6WHX - chains C and D of the 4 polymer chains in the assembly; structure by electron microscopy, 4.09 A resolution (low resolution: residue-level contacts below are approximate; hydrogen-bond / salt-bridge calls are withheld).

== Chain C ==
Protein: Ionotropic glutamate receptor , NMDA receptor GluN1b
Organism: Rattus norvegicus
Chain sequence (959 residues; each row starts with the number of its first residue):
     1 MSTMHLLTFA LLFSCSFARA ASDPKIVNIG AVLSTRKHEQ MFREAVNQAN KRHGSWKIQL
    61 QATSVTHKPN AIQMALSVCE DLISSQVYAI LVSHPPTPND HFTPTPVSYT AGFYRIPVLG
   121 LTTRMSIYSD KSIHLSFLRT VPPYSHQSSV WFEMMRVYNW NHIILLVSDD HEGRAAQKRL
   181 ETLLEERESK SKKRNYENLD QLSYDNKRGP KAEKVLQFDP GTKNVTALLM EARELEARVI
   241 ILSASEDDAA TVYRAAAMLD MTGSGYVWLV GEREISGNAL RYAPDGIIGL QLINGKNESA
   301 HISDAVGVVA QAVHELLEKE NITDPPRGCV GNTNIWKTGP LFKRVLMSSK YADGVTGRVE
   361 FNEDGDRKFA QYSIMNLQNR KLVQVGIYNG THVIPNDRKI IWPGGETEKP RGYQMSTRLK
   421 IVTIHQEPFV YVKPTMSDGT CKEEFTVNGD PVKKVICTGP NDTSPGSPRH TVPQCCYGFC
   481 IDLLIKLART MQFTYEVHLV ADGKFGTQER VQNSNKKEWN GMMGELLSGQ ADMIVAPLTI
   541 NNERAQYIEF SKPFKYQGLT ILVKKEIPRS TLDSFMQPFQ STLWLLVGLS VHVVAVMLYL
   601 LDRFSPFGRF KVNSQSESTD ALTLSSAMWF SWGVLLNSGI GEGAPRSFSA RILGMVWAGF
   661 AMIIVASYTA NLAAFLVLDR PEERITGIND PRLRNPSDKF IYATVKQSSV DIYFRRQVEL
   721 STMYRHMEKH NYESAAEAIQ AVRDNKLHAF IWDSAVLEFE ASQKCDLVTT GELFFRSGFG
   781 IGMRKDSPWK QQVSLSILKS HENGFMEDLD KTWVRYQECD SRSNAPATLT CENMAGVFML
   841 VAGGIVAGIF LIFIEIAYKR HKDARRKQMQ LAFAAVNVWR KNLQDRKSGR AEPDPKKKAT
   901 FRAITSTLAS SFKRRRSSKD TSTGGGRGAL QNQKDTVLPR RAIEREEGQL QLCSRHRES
Disordered / not traced: 1-24, 53-57, 95-102, 191-203, 606-622, 863-959
Disulfide bonds: Cys79-Cys329, Cys441-Cys475, Cys457-Cys476
Glycans and other covalent adducts: N-acetylglucosamine (NAG) linked to Asn389

== Chain D ==
Protein: Ionotropic glutamate receptor , NMDA receptor GluN2B
Organism: Rattus norvegicus
Chain sequence (883 residues; row label = number of the first residue in the row; numbers below 1 keep their minus sign (Met-30 is residue -30)):
   -30 MGTMRLFLLA VLFLFSFARA TGWSHPQFEK GGGSGGGSGG SAWSHPQFEK GALVPRGRSQ
    30 KSPPSIGIAV ILVGTSDEVA IKDAHEKDDF HHLSVVPRVE LVAMNETDPK SIITRICDLM
    90 SDRKIQGVVF ADDTDQEAIA QILDFISAQT LTPILGIHGG SSMIMADKDE SSMFFQFGPS
   150 IEQQASVMLN IMEEYDWYIF SIVTTYFPGY QDFVNKIRST IENSFVGWEL EEVLLLDMSL
   210 DDGDSKIQNQ LKKLQSPIIL LYCTKEEATY IFEVANSVGL TGYGYTWIVP SLVAGDTDTV
   270 PSEFPTGLIS VSYDEWDYGL PARVRDGIAI ITTAASDMLS EHSFIPEPKS SCYNTHEKRI
   330 YQSNMLNRYL INVTFEGRDL SFSEDGYQMH PKLVIILLNK ERKWERVGKW KDKSLQMKYY
   390 VWPRMCPETE EQEDDHLSIV TLEEAPFVIV ESVDPLSGTC MRNTVPCQKR IISENKTDEE
   450 PGYIKKCCKG FCIDILKKIS KSVKFTYDLY LVTNGKHGKK INGTWNGMIG EVVMKRAYMA
   510 VGSLTINEER SEVVDFSVPF IETGISVMVS RSNGTVSPSA FLEPFSACVW VMMFVMLLIV
   570 SAVAVFVFEY FSPVGYNRSL ADGREPGGPS FTIGKAIWLL WGLVFNNSVP VQNPKGTTSK
   630 IMVSVWAFFA VIFLASYTAN LAAFMIQEEY VDQVSGLSDK KFQRPNDFSP PFRFGTVPNG
   690 STERNIRNNY AEMHAYMGKF NQRGVDDALL SLKTGKLDAF IYDAAVLNYM AGRDEGCKLV
   750 TIGSGKVFAS TGYGIAIQKD SGWKRQVDLA ILQLFGDGEM EELEALWLTG ICHNEKNEVM
   810 SSQLDIDNMA GVFYMLGAAM ALSLITFISE HLFYWQFRHS FMG
Disordered / not traced: -30 to 33, 395-402, 580-599, 846-852
Disulfide bonds: Cys86-Cys321, Cys429-Cys456, Cys436-Cys457, Cys746-Cys801
Small-molecule neighbours: QGP ((2S)-2-amino-3-[2',4'-dichloro-4-hydroxy-5-(phosphonomethyl)biphenyl-3-yl]propanoic acid): Glu413, Pro415, His486, Ser512, Leu513, Thr514, Arg519, Gly689, Ser690, Thr691, Glu692, Tyr731, Val735, Tyr762

== Interface between chain C and chain D ==
Contacting residue pairs (77):
  Asn70(C) - Cys321(D)
  Asn70(C) - Tyr322(D)
  Asn70(C) - Arg328(D)
  Ile72(C) - Gln118(D)
  Ile72(C) - Cys321(D)
  Ile72(C) - Tyr322(D)
  Gln73(C) - Tyr322(D)
  Gln73(C) - Asn323(D)
  Ala75(C) - Phe114(D)
  Leu76(C) - Lys79(D)
  Cys79(C) - Lys79(D)
  Pro106(C) - Phe114(D)
  Tyr109(C) - Gln110(D)
  Phe113(C) - Pro78(D)
  Tyr114(C) - Pro78(D)
  Asp130(C) - Pro177(D)
  Lys131(C) - Tyr175(D)
  Lys131(C) - Pro177(D)
  His171(C) - Asp136(D)
  Lys178(C) - Gln180(D)
  Thr182(C) - Gln180(D)
  Cys329(C) - Asp77(D)
  Cys329(C) - Lys79(D)
  Gly331(C) - Asp77(D)
  Asn332(C) - Asp77(D)
  Gln508(C) - Phe194(D)
  Arg510(C) - Phe194(D)
  Asn515(C) - Asn192(D)
  Lys516(C) - Asn192(D)
  Lys517(C) - Asn192(D)
  Lys517(C) - Phe194(D)
  Gln577(C) - Gln812(D)
  Pro578(C) - Gln812(D)
  Pro578(C) - Leu813(D)
  Phe579(C) - Leu813(D)
  Gln580(C) - Gln812(D)
  Gln580(C) - Leu813(D)
  Gln580(C) - Asp814(D)
  Thr582(C) - Ile815(D)
  Leu583(C) - Asp814(D)
  Leu583(C) - Met818(D)
  Leu586(C) - Phe822(D)
  Ser590(C) - Leu825(D)
  Phe604(C) - Phe836(D)
  Val634(C) - Asn616(D)
  Asn637(C) - Asn615(D)
  Asn637(C) - Asn616(D)
  Gly639(C) - Asn616(D)
  Gly639(C) - Pro619(D)
  Gly641(C) - Val618(D)
  Gly643(C) - Val618(D)
  Arg651(C) - Trp607(D)
  Met655(C) - Trp610(D)
  Val656(C) - Ala828(D)
  Ala658(C) - Phe614(D)
  Gly659(C) - Phe614(D)
  Met662(C) - Phe614(D)
  Met662(C) - Leu643(D)
  Ile663(C) - Phe550(D)
  Ile663(C) - Tyr646(D)
  Ala666(C) - Thr647(D)
  Ser667(C) - Leu650(D)
  Ser667(C) - Met654(D)
  Thr669(C) - Thr647(D)
  Ala670(C) - Leu650(D)
  Ala670(C) - Ala651(D)
  Asn671(C) - Met654(D)
  Asn671(C) - Ser811(D)
  Asn671(C) - Leu813(D)
  Ala673(C) - Ala651(D)
  Ala674(C) - Met654(D)
  Ala674(C) - Ile655(D)
  Ala674(C) - Met809(D)
  Leu678(C) - Ile655(D)
  Leu678(C) - Glu807(D)
  Val718(C) - Arg431(D)
  Val718(C) - Asn432(D)
Other interface residues (no listed pair), chain C (75 interface residues in all): Ala71, Ile133, Leu135, Asp573, Val587, Val593, Val594, Met597, Leu601, Ser605, Phe630, Leu635, Ser638, Ile640, Glu642, Pro645, Phe648, Ile652, Trp657, Phe660, Ala661, Val665
Other interface residues (no listed pair), chain D (56 interface residues in all): Ala107, Glu191, Thr324, Gly603, Ser617, Ser810, Met829, Leu831, Ser832, Thr835, His840

== In short ==
75 residues of chain C face 56 of chain D across their interface. Bound to chain D: compound QGP.
N-acetylglucosamine is covalently linked to Asn389(C).
Chain C is Ionotropic glutamate receptor , NMDA receptor GluN1b and chain D is Ionotropic glutamate receptor ,
NMDA receptor GluN2B, both from Rattus norvegicus; the structure, GluN1b-GluN2B NMDA receptor in complex with
GluN2B antagonist SDZ 220-040, class 2, was determined by electron microscopy together with 6USU, 6USV, 6WHR,
6WHS, 6WHT, 6WHU and 5 further entries from the same study.
